PDB entry 6R93 | electron microscopy, 4.00 A resolution | chains I and C of the 10 polymer chains in the assembly

[Chain I]
Molecule: Human alpha-satellite DNA
Sequence (147 nucleotides; numbered 1 to 145; the number before each row is that of its first residue):
     1 ATCAATATCCACCTGCAGATTCTACCAAAAGTGTATTTGGAAACTGCTCA
    50 CACCAAAAGGCATGTTCAGCTGGTTCAGCTGAACATGCCTTTTGAT
    95 XGGAGCAGTTTCCAAATACACTTTTGGTAGAATCTGCAGGTGGATATTGA
   145 T
Modified positions: T64 ((6-4)photoproduct) at position 95
Covalently attached groups: covalent link T64_95-DG97

[Chain C]
Molecule: Histone H2A type 1-B/E
Organism: Homo sapiens
UniProtKB: P04908 (H2A1B_HUMAN); numbering as in UniProt (aligned over 1-130)
Amino-acid sequence (133 residues; each row starts with the number of its first residue; numbers below 1 keep their minus sign (Gly-2 is residue -2)):
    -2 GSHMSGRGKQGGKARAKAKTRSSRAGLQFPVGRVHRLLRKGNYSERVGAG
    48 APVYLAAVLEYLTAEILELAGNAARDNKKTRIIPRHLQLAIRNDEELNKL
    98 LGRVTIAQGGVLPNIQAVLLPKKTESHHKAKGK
Unresolved in the structure: -2 to 11, 123-130
Construct notes: expression tag (-2 to 0)
Swiss-Prot annotation at these positions:
  - modified residue: Ser2 (N-acetylserine), Arg4 (Citrulline), Lys6 (N6-(2-hydroxyisobutyryl)lysine), Lys10 (N6-(2-hydroxyisobutyryl)lysine), Lys14 (N6-(beta-hydroxybutyryl)lysine), Lys37 (N6-(2-hydroxyisobutyryl)lysine), Lys75 (N6-(2-hydroxyisobutyryl)lysine), Lys76 (N6-(2-hydroxyisobutyryl)lysine), Lys96 (N6-(2-hydroxyisobutyryl)lysine), Gln105 (N5-methylglutamine), Lys119 (N6-(2-hydroxyisobutyryl)lysine), Lys120 (N6-crotonyllysine), Thr121 (Phosphothreonine), Lys126 (N6-crotonyllysine)
  - cross-link (Glycyl lysine isopeptide (Lys-Gly)): Lys14 (interchain with G-Cter in ubiquitin), Lys16 (interchain with G-Cter in ubiquitin), Lys120 (interchain with G-Cter in ubiquitin)
  - mutagenesis: Ser2 (S2A: Blocks the inhibition of transcription by RPS6KA5/MSK1)

[Interface between chain I and chain C]
Residue-residue contacts - 13 pairs, chain I then chain C:
  DA19(I) with Arg78(C), sugar contact
  DA28(I) with Arg33(C), phosphate contact
  DA29(I) with Gly29(C), phosphate contact; Arg30(C), phosphate contact; Arg33(C), salt bridge to the phosphate
  DA30(I) with Lys16(C), phosphate contact; Thr17(C), hydrogen bond to the phosphate; Arg18(C), hydrogen bond to the phosphate; Gly29(C), phosphate contact
  DG31(I) with Arg12(C), hydrogen bond to the sugar; Lys16(C), phosphate contact
  DT37(I) with Arg43(C), sugar contact
  DT38(I) with Arg43(C), salt bridge to the phosphate
Other interface residues (no listed pair), chain I (9 interface residues in all): DC10, DT32
Other interface residues (no listed pair), chain C (12 interface residues in all): Ala13, Ser19, Lys75

[Summary]
Chain I and chain C form an interface of 9 and 12 residues respectively, with 3 hydrogen bonds and 2 salt
bridges. Polar pairs include DG31(I)-Arg12(C), DA30(I)-Thr17(C) and DA30(I)-Arg18(C). UniProt lists one
mutagenesis site on chain C.
Chain I is Human alpha-satellite DNA and chain C is Histone H2A type 1-B/E (Homo sapiens); the structure,
Cryo-EM structure of NCP-6-4PP, was determined by electron microscopy (same publication as 6R8Y, 6R8Z, 6R90,
6R91, 6R92 and 6R94).
